PDB entry 2IH1 | X-ray diffraction, 2.40 A resolution | chains B and C of the 3 polymer chains in the assembly

# Chain B
Molecule: FAB Light Chain
Organism: Mus musculus
Notes: antibody fragment or engineered binder
Sequence (212 residues; row label = number of the first residue in the row):
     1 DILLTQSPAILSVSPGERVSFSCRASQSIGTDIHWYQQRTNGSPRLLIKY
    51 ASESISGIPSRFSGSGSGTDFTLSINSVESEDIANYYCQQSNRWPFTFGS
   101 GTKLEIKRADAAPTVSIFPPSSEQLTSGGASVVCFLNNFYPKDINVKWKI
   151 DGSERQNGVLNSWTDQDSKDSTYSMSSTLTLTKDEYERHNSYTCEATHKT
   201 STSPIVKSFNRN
Disulfides: C23-C88, C134-C194

# Chain C
Molecule: Voltage-gated potassium channel
Organism: Streptomyces lividans
Reference sequence: P0A334 (KCSA_STRLI); residue numbers follow UniProt; this construct covers 3-122
Sequence (122 residues; each row starts with the number of its first residue):
     1 MAPMLSGLLARLVKLLLGRHGSALHWRAAGAATVLLVIVLLAGSYLAVLA
    51 ERGAPGAQLITYPRALWWACETATTVAYGDLYPVTLWGRLVAVVVMVAGI
   101 TSFGLVTAALATWFVGREQERR
Unresolved in the structure: 1-21
Differences from the reference sequence: cloning artifact (1-2); engineered mutation A69 (Ser in P0A334), C70 (Val in P0A334); modified residue (77)
Modified / non-standard residues: A77 (d-alanine; DAL)
Bound ions: K+ site 1: T75, V76; K+ site 2 near T75 (its only coordinating residue here); K+ site 3: V76, A77; K+ site 4: A77, Y78
Residues lining bound ligands: 1EM ((1S)-2-hydroxy-1-[(nonanoyloxy)methyl]ethyl myristate): L41, S44, Y45, Y62, P63, R64, L66, W67, C70, V84, T85, L86, R89, L90, V93

# Interface between chain B and chain C
Pairs across the interface (18):
  D32(B) - R64(C)  salt bridge
  Y50(B) - R64(C)
  S91(B) - I60(C)
  N92(B) - Q58(C)
  N92(B) - I60(C)
  R93(B) - G56(C)  hydrogen bond (side chain-backbone)
  R93(B) - A57(C)
  R93(B) - Q58(C)
  R93(B) - I60(C)
  W94(B) - R52(C)
  W94(B) - G53(C)
  W94(B) - A54(C)
  W94(B) - P55(C)
  W94(B) - G56(C)  hydrogen bond (backbone-backbone)
  W94(B) - A57(C)  hydrogen bond (backbone-backbone)
  W94(B) - I60(C)
  F96(B) - R52(C)
  F96(B) - I60(C)  hydrophobic
Also at the interface, not in a pair above, chain B (8 interface residues in all): D1

# Summary
8 residues of chain B and 9 residues of chain C are in contact, with 3 hydrogen bonds and 1 salt bridge. Polar
contacts include D32(B)-R64(C), R93(B)-G56(C) and W94(B)-G56(C). Compound 1EM is bound between chain B and
chain C.
Chain B is FAB Light Chain (Mus musculus) and chain C is Voltage-gated potassium channel (Streptomyces
lividans); the structure, Ion selectivity in a semi-synthetic K+ channel locked in the conductive
conformation, was determined by X-ray diffraction (same publication as 2IH3).
